PDB entry 8SSZ | electron microscopy, 2.64 A resolution | chains C and D of the 11 polymer chains in the assembly

Chain C:
Name: Neuronal acetylcholine receptor subunit beta-2
From: Homo sapiens
UniProtKB: P17787 (ACHB2_HUMAN); residues 1-477 here correspond to UniProt positions 26-502 (UniProt number = residue number + 25)
Amino-acid sequence (487 residues; numbered 1 to 487; the number before each row is that of its first residue):
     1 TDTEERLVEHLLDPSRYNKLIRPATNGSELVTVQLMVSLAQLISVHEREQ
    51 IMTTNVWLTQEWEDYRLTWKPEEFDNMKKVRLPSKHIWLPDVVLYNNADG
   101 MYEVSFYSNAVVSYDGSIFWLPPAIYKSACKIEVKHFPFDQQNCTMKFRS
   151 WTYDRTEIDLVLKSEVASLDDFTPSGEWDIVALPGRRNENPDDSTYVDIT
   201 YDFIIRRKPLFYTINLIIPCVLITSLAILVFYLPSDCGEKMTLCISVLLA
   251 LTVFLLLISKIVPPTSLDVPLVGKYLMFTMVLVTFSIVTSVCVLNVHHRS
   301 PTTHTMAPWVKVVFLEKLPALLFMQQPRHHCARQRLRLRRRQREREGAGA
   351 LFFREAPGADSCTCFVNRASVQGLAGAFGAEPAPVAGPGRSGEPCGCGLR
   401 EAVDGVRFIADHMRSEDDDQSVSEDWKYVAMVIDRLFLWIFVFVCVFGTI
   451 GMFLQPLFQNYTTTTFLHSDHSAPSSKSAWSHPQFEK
Disordered / not traced: 331-395, 450-487
Differences from the reference sequence: linker (478-479); expression tag (480-487)
Cystine bridges: Cys-130/Cys-144
Glycans and other covalent adducts: glycan linked to Asn-143

Chain D:
Name: Neuronal acetylcholine receptor subunit alpha-4
From: Homo sapiens
UniProtKB: P43681 (ACHA4_HUMAN); residues 1-601 here correspond to UniProt positions 27-627 (UniProt number = residue number + 26)
Amino-acid sequence (601 residues; numbered 1 to 601; the number before each row is that of its first residue):
     1 SSHVETRAHAEERLLKKLFSGYNKWSRPVANISDVVLVRFGLSIAQLIDV
    51 DEKNQMMTTNVWVKQEWHDYKLRWDPADYENVTSIRIPSELIWRPDIVLY
   101 NNADGDFAVTHLTKAHLFHDGRVQWTPPAIYKSSCSIDVTFFPFDQQNCT
   151 MKFGSWTYDKAKIDLVNMHSRVDQLDFWESGEWVIVDAVGTYNTRKYECC
   201 AEIYPDITYAFVIRRLPLFYTINLIIPCLLISCLTVLVFYLPSECGEKIT
   251 LCISVLLSLTVFLLLITEIIPSTSLVIPLIGEYLLFTMIFVTLSIVITVF
   301 VLNVHHRSPRTHTMPTWVRRVFLDIVPRLLLMKRPSVVKDNCRRLIESMH
   351 KMASAPRFWPEPEGEPPATSGTQSLHPPSPSFCVPLDVPAEPGPSCKSPS
   401 DQLPPQQPLEAEKASPHPSPGPCRPPHGTQAPGLAKARSLSVQHMSSPGE
   451 AVEGGVRCRSRSIQYCVPRDDAAPEADGQAAGALASRNTHSAELPPPDQP
   501 SPCKCTCKKEPSSVSPSATVKTRSTKAPPPHLPLSPALTRAVEGVQYIAD
   551 HLKAEDTDFSVKEDWKYVAMVIDRIFLWMFIIVCLLGTVGLFLPPWLAGM
   601 I
Disordered / not traced: 1-4, 336-537, 600-601
Cystine bridges: Cys-135/Cys-149, Cys-199/Cys-200
Glycans and other covalent adducts: N-acetylglucosamine (NAG) linked to Asn-31, Asn-81, Asn-148
Bound ions: Ca2+: Val-50, Glu-52
Ligand contacts: acetylcholine (ACH): Tyr-100, Ser-155, Trp-156, Thr-157, Tyr-197, Cys-199, Cys-200, Tyr-204
UniProt features mapped onto this chain:
  - binding site (Ca(2+)): Val-50, Glu-52
  - modified residue (Phosphoserine): Ser-398, Ser-512, Ser-515
  - lipidation: Cys-245 (S-palmitoyl cysteine)
  - glycosylation (N-linked (GlcNAc...) asparagine): Asn-31, Asn-81, Asn-148

Interface between chain C and chain D:
Contacting residue pairs (86):
  Leu-20(C) with Pro-88(D), hydrophobic
  Ile-21(C) with Ala-8(D); Glu-12(D)
  Ala-24(C) with Thr-6(D)
  Thr-25(C) with Thr-6(D)
  Gly-27(C) with Arg-7(D)
  Gln-50(C) with Ser-180(D)
  Tyr-65(C) with Ala-8(D)
  Asn-97(C) with Gln-46(D); Asn-60(D)
  Ala-98(C) with Gln-46(D)
  Asp-99(C) with Ile-130(D)
  Gly-100(C) with His-111(D), hydrogen bond (backbone-side chain)
  Tyr-102(C) with Asn-60(D); Trp-62(D); His-111(D); Pro-128(D)
  Ala-129(C) with Gln-46(D); Trp-178(D)
  Cys-130(C) with Trp-178(D), hydrophobic
  Lys-131(C) with Trp-178(D); Glu-179(D)
  Trp-151(C) with Thr-113(D); Pro-128(D), hydrophobic
  Thr-152(C) with Arg-86(D), hydrogen bond (backbone-side chain); Lys-114(D)
  Tyr-153(C) with Arg-86(D); Lys-114(D), hydrogen bond
  Asp-154(C) with Arg-86(D), salt bridge
  Glu-157(C) with Arg-86(D), salt bridge
  Gly-238(C) with Glu-247(D)
  Met-241(C) with Glu-247(D)
  Thr-242(C) with Glu-247(D), hydrogen bond
  Ile-245(C) with Leu-251(D), hydrophobic; Ser-254(D)
  Leu-248(C) with Ile-231(D), hydrophobic; Leu-234(D), hydrophobic
  Leu-249(C) with Ser-258(D)
  Thr-252(C) with Phe-262(D)
  Leu-256(C) with Asn-223(D); Leu-265(D), hydrophobic
  Ser-259(C) with Phe-219(D); Asn-223(D)
  Pro-263(C) with Phe-219(D)
  Pro-264(C) with Glu-182(D); Phe-219(D), hydrophobic
  Thr-265(C) with Ser-180(D); Gly-181(D); Phe-219(D)
  Ser-266(C) with Gly-181(D), hydrogen bond (backbone-backbone); Leu-216(D), hydrogen bond (side chain-backbone); Leu-218(D); Phe-219(D), hydrogen bond (side chain-backbone)
  Leu-267(C) with Gly-181(D)
  Val-269(C) with Leu-218(D), hydrophobic
  Met-277(C) with Ile-226(D), hydrophobic; Leu-230(D), hydrophobic
  Thr-284(C) with Leu-230(D); Leu-234(D)
  Ile-287(C) with Leu-234(D), hydrophobic
  Val-288(C) with Leu-237(D), hydrophobic
  Val-291(C) with Leu-241(D), hydrophobic
  Leu-294(C) with Pro-242(D); Cys-245(D), hydrophobic
  Asn-295(C) with Tyr-240(D), hydrogen bond (side chain-backbone); Pro-242(D)
  His-298(C) with Pro-242(D); Glu-244(D); Cys-245(D)
  Arg-299(C) with Tyr-240(D)
  Pro-301(C) with Pro-335(D)
  Thr-302(C) with Arg-334(D); Pro-335(D); Glu-563(D), hydrogen bond
  Thr-303(C) with Pro-335(D); Met-570(D)
  His-304(C) with Met-570(D)
  Gly-398(C) with Val-542(D)
  Ala-402(C) with Val-542(D), hydrophobic; Val-545(D)
  Phe-408(C) with Ala-549(D); Lys-553(D)
  Ile-409(C) with Ile-548(D), hydrophobic; Leu-552(D), hydrophobic
  His-412(C) with Leu-552(D); Asp-556(D), salt bridge
Interface residues without a listed pair, chain C (70 interface residues in all): Ser-15, Asn-18, Asn-26, Arg-48, Asp-91, Tyr-95, Asn-96, Glu-239, Leu-255, Val-262, Met-280, Val-281, Cys-292, Ser-300, Glu-401, Gly-405, Val-406
Interface residues without a listed pair, chain D (60 interface residues in all): Glu-11, Leu-15, Ile-48, Leu-91, Pro-217, Ile-222, Pro-227, Thr-250, Gln-546, Tyr-567

In short:
70 residues of chain C and 60 residues of chain D are in contact; the contacts include 9 hydrogen bonds and 3
salt bridges. Polar pairs include Asp-154(C)/Arg-86(D), Glu-157(C)/Arg-86(D) and His-412(C)/Asp-556(D). Bound
to chain D: acetylcholine. Covalently linked N-acetylglucosamine: at Asn-31(D), Asn-81(D) and Asn-148(D).
Chain C is Neuronal acetylcholine receptor subunit beta-2 and chain D is Neuronal acetylcholine receptor
subunit alpha-4, both from Homo sapiens; the structure, The 2alpha3beta stoichiometry of full-length human
alpha4beta2 nicotinic acetylcholine receptor in complex with acetylcholine and calcium, was determined by
electron microscopy (same publication as 8ST0, 8ST1, 8ST2 and 8ST3).
